Entry 6E0D (X-ray diffraction, 2.24 A resolution); this record covers chain A.

Chain A:
Molecule: Thaumatin I
From: Thaumatococcus daniellii
UniProt: P02883 (THM1_THADA); residues -21 to 213 here correspond to UniProt positions 1-235 (UniProt number = residue number + 22)
Sequence (235 residues; each row starts with the number of its first residue; numbers below 1 keep their minus sign (Met-21 is residue -21)):
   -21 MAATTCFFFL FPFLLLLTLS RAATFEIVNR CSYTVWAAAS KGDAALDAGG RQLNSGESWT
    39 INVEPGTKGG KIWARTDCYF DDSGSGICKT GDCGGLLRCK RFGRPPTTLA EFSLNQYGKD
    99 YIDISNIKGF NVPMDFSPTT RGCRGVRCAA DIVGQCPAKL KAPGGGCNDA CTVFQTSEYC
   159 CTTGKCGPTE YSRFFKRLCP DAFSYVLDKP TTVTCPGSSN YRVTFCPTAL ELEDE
Unresolved in the structure: -21 to 0, 207-213
Disulfides: Cys9-Cys204, Cys56-Cys66, Cys71-Cys77, Cys121-Cys193, Cys126-Cys177, Cys134-Cys145, Cys149-Cys158, Cys159-Cys164
Differences from the reference sequence: conflict Lys46 (Asn68 in P02883)
Ligand contacts: neamine (XXX; (1R,2R,3S,4R,6S)-4,6-diamino-2,3-dihydroxycyclohexyl 2,6-diamino-2,6-dideoxy-alpha-D-glucopyranoside): Arg79, Phe80, Gly81, Arg82, Pro83, Lys106

Summary:
Ligands of chain A: neamine.
Chain A is Thaumatin I (Thaumatococcus daniellii); the structure, X-ray structure of a complex of thaumatin
with xylene cyanol, was determined by X-ray diffraction (same publication as 6C6W).
